6GIQ - chains C and H of the 32 polymer chains in the assembly; structure by electron microscopy, 3.23 A resolution.

== Chain C ==
Molecule: Cytochrome b
From: Saccharomyces cerevisiae
Reference sequence: A0A0G3F5W7 (A0A0G3F5W7_YEASX); residues 1-385 here = UniProt positions 1-385
Chain sequence (385 residues; numbered 1 to 385; the number before each row is that of its first residue):
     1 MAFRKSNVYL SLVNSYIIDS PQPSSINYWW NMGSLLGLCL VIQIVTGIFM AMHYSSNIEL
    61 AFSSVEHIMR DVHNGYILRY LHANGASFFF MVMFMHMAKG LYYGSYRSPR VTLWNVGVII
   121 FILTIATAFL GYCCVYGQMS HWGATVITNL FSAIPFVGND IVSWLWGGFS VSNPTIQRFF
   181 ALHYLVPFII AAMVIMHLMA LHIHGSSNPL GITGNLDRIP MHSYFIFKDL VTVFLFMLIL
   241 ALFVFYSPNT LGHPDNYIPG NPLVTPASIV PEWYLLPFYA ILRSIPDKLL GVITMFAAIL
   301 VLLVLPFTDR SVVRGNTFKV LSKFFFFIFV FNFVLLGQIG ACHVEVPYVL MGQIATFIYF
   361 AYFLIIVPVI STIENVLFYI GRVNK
Metal / ion sites: heme c Fe site 1: His-82, His-183; heme c Fe site 2: His-96, His-197
Residues lining bound ligands:
  - phosphatidic acid (6PH; (1R)-2-(phosphonooxy)-1-[(tridecanoyloxy)methyl]ethyl pentadecanoate): Ser-34, Leu-38, Val-41, His-222, Ser-223, Ile-226, Phe-227, Asp-229, Leu-230, Val-233, Phe-234, Met-237
  - phosphatidic acid (7PH; (1R)-2-(dodecanoyloxy)-1-[(phosphonooxy)methyl]ethyl tetradecanoate): Ile-42, Val-45, Ile-77, Leu-81, Met-237, Leu-240, Phe-245
  - 3-sn-phosphatidylethanolamine (8PE; (2R)-3-{[(S)-(2-aminoethoxy)(hydroxy)phosphoryl]oxy}-2-(tetradecanoyloxy)propyl octadecanoate): Trp-29, Phe-94, Met-95, Met-97, Ala-98, Lys-99, Tyr-102, Tyr-103, Phe-121, Pro-209, Phe-278, Leu-302, Thr-317, Lys-323, Phe-326, Phe-327, Phe-329, Val-330, Phe-331, Phe-333, Val-334, Tyr-359
  - 3-sn-phosphatidylethanolamine (9PE; (1R)-2-{[(S)-(2-aminoethoxy)(hydroxy)phosphoryl]oxy}-1-[(heptanoyloxy)methyl]ethyl octadecanoate), molecule 1: Phe-3, Asn-7, Tyr-9, Leu-10, Leu-12, Val-13, Ile-195
  - 3-sn-phosphatidylethanolamine (9PE), molecule 2: Ser-108, Pro-109, Val-111, Thr-112, Asn-115, Val-116, Ile-119, Ile-195, Met-196, Met-199
  - cardiolipin (CN5; (5S,11R)-5,8,11-trihydroxy-5,11-dioxido-17-oxo-4,6,10,12,16-pentaoxa-5,11-diphosphaoctadec-1-yl pentadecanoate): Leu-12, Tyr-16, Ile-195, Met-199, His-202
  - heme c (HEC), molecule 1: Trp-30, Asn-31, Gly-33, Ser-34, Leu-36, Gly-37, Phe-89, Met-93, His-96, Met-97, Lys-99, Ser-105, Leu-113, Trp-114, Gly-117, Val-118, Ile-120, Phe-121, Val-194, His-197, Leu-198, Leu-201, Ser-206, Ser-207
  - heme c (HEC), molecule 2: Leu-40, Gln-43, Ile-44, Gly-47, Ile-48, Met-50, Ala-51, Tyr-54, Val-65, Arg-79, His-82, Ala-83, Ala-86, Phe-89, Phe-90, Thr-124, Thr-127, Ala-128, Gly-131, Tyr-132, Cys-134, Val-135, Phe-180, His-183, Tyr-184, Pro-187, Ile-190, Asn-256, Tyr-274
  - UQ6 (5-(3,7,11,15,19,23-hexamethyl-tetracosa-2,6,10,14,18,22-hexaenyl)-2,3-dimethoxy-6-methyl-benzene-1,4-diol), molecule 1: Tyr-16, Ile-17, Ser-20, Gln-22, Ser-34, Gly-37, Leu-40, Val-41, Ile-44, Val-45, Phe-49, Phe-188, Val-194, Leu-198, Leu-201, Ser-206, Met-221, Asp-229
  - UQ6, molecule 2: Trp-164, Leu-182, Ile-189

== Chain H ==
Molecule: BJ4_G0028260.mRNA.1.CDS.1
From: Saccharomyces cerevisiae
Reference sequence: A0A6A5PU80 (A0A6A5PU80_YEASX); residue numbers follow UniProt; this construct covers 1-94
Chain sequence (94 residues; each row starts with the number of its first residue):
     1 MGPPSGKTYM GWWGHMGGPK QKGITSYAVS PYAQKPLQGI FHNAVFNSFR RFKSQFLYVL
    61 IPAGIYWYWW KNGNEYNEFL YSKAGREELE RVNV
Disordered / not traced: 1

== Chain C / chain H interface ==
Residue-residue contacts (56):
  Ser-15(C) / Trp-12(H)
  Asp-19(C) / Trp-12(H)
  Asp-19(C) / Trp-13(H)  hydrogen bond (backbone-side chain)
  Pro-21(C) / Met-10(H)
  Pro-21(C) / Trp-12(H)
  Pro-21(C) / Trp-13(H)
  Pro-21(C) / Met-16(H)  hydrophobic
  Pro-109(C) / Tyr-9(H)  hydrophobic
  His-202(C) / Met-10(H)
  Ile-203(C) / Thr-8(H)
  His-204(C) / Tyr-9(H)
  His-204(C) / Met-10(H)
  Gly-205(C) / Met-10(H)
  Asn-215(C) / Tyr-9(H)  hydrogen bond (side chain-backbone)
  Asn-215(C) / Met-10(H)
  Asn-215(C) / Met-16(H)
  Asn-215(C) / Gly-18(H)
  Leu-216(C) / Pro-19(H)
  Leu-216(C) / Gln-21(H)
  Arg-218(C) / Met-10(H)
  Arg-218(C) / Trp-13(H)
  Arg-218(C) / Met-16(H)
  Ile-219(C) / Trp-13(H)
  Pro-220(C) / Trp-13(H)
  Val-320(C) / Tyr-58(H)
  Lys-323(C) / Tyr-58(H)
  Phe-324(C) / Ile-61(H)  hydrophobic
  Phe-324(C) / Pro-62(H)
  Phe-327(C) / Tyr-58(H)
  Phe-327(C) / Val-59(H)  hydrophobic
  Phe-327(C) / Pro-62(H)
  Ile-328(C) / Pro-62(H)  hydrophobic
  Ile-328(C) / Tyr-66(H)
  Phe-331(C) / Val-59(H)
  Phe-331(C) / Pro-62(H)  hydrophobic
  Phe-331(C) / Ala-63(H)
  Phe-331(C) / Tyr-66(H)
  Asn-332(C) / Tyr-66(H)
  Leu-335(C) / Trp-69(H)  hydrophobic
  Leu-335(C) / Trp-70(H)  hydrophobic
  Gln-338(C) / Trp-70(H)
  Ile-339(C) / Trp-70(H)  hydrophobic
  Cys-342(C) / Trp-70(H)  hydrophobic
  Glu-345(C) / Asn-77(H)
  Glu-345(C) / Tyr-81(H)
  Val-346(C) / Asn-77(H)
  Val-346(C) / Leu-80(H)
  Pro-347(C) / Gly-73(H)
  Pro-347(C) / Tyr-76(H)  hydrophobic
  Tyr-348(C) / Trp-70(H)  hydrophobic
  Tyr-348(C) / Asn-74(H)  hydrogen bond
  Tyr-348(C) / Asn-77(H)  hydrogen bond
  Met-351(C) / Trp-69(H)
  Met-351(C) / Gly-73(H)
  Ile-354(C) / Trp-69(H)  hydrophobic
  Ile-358(C) / Tyr-66(H)
Other interface residues (no listed pair), chain H (25 interface residues in all): Gly-17, Val-92

== Overview ==
31 residues of chain C face 25 of chain H across their interface, with 4 hydrogen bonds. Among the polar pairs
are Asp-19(C)/Trp-13(H), Asn-215(C)/Tyr-9(H) and Tyr-348(C)/Asn-74(H). Ligands of chain C: phosphatidic acid,
heme c, 3 copies of 3-sn-phosphatidylethanolamine, cardiolipin and compound UQ6.
Here chain C is Cytochrome b and chain H is BJ4_G0028260.mRNA.1.CDS.1, both from Saccharomyces cerevisiae.
Entry 6GIQ (Saccharomyces cerevisiae respiratory supercomplex III2IV) was determined by electron microscopy.
